Entry 5AH2 (X-ray diffraction, 2.13 A resolution); this record covers chains C and D of the 4 polymer chains in the assembly.

== Chain C (and D) ==
Protein: DNA polymerase III subunit beta
Organism: Mycobacterium smegmatis
Notes: EC 2.7.7.7; chain D of this document is another copy of the same molecule, construct and numbering; everything in this record applies to it too
UniProt: A0QND6 (A0QND6_MYCS2); residues 1-397 here = UniProt positions 1-397
Sequence (401 residues; row label = number of the first residue in the row; numbers below 1 keep their minus sign (Gly-3 is residue -3)):
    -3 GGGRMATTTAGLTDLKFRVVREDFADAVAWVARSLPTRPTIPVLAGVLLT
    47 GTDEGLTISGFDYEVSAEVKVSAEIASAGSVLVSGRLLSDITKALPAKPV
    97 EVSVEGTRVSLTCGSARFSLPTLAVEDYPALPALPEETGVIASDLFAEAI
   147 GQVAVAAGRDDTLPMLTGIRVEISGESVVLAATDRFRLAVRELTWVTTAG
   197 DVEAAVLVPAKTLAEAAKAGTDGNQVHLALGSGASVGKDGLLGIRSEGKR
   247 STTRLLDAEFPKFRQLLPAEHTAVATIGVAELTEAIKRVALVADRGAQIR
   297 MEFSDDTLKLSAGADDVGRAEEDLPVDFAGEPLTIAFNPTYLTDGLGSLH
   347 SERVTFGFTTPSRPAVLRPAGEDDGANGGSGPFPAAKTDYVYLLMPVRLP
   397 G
Disordered / not traced: -3 to 7, 34, 292, 369-373, 397 (chain D: -3 to 8, 157-158, 218, 367-373)
Sequence notes: expression tag (-3 to 0)
Metal / ion sites: Na+ near Ser55 (its only coordinating residue here)

== How chain C and chain D interact ==
Residue-residue contacts - 52 pairs, chain C then chain D:
  Leu83(C) with Val288(D), hydrophobic; Val313(D)
  Asp86(C) with Leu287(D)
  Ile87(C) with Leu287(D), hydrophobic
  Ala90(C) with Arg284(D); Leu287(D), hydrophobic
  Arg104(C) with Asp311(D), hydrogen bond (side chain-backbone); Gly314(D); Arg315(D)
  Ser111(C) with Glu317(D); Glu318(D); Asp319(D), hydrogen bond (side chain-backbone)
  Ala112(C) with Glu317(D); Glu318(D)
  Arg113(C) with Lys305(D); Ala316(D); Glu317(D), salt bridge; Asp319(D), salt bridge
  Phe114(C) with Arg284(D); Arg315(D); Ala316(D), hydrophobic
  Ser115(C) with Gly314(D); Arg315(D), hydrogen bond (backbone-backbone)
  Pro117(C) with Asp312(D); Val313(D); Gly314(D)
  Arg284(C) with Ala90(D); Phe114(D)
  Leu287(C) with Leu83(D); Asp86(D); Ile87(D); Ala90(D), hydrophobic
  Lys305(C) with Arg113(D)
  Asp311(C) with Arg104(D), hydrogen bond (backbone-side chain)
  Asp312(C) with Pro117(D)
  Val313(C) with Leu83(D); Pro117(D)
  Gly314(C) with Arg104(D); Ser115(D); Pro117(D)
  Arg315(C) with Arg104(D); Phe114(D); Ser115(D), hydrogen bond (backbone-backbone)
  Ala316(C) with Arg113(D); Phe114(D), hydrophobic
  Glu317(C) with Ser111(D); Ala112(D); Arg113(D), salt bridge
  Glu318(C) with Ser111(D); Ala112(D)
  Asp319(C) with Ser111(D), hydrogen bond (backbone-side chain); Arg113(D), salt bridge
Also at the interface, not in a pair above, chain C (26 interface residues in all): Pro92, Val288, Ala310
Also at the interface, not in a pair above, chain D (28 interface residues in all): Leu91, Pro92, Leu116, Ala310

== In short ==
The interface between chain C and chain D involves 26 residues on one side and 28 on the other, with 6
hydrogen bonds and 4 salt bridges. Polar contacts include Arg113(C)-Glu317(D), Arg113(C)-Asp319(D) and
Arg104(C)-Asp311(D).
Chain C and chain D are both DNA polymerase III subunit beta (Mycobacterium smegmatis); the structure, The
sliding clamp of Mycobacterium smegmatis in complex with a natural product, was determined by X-ray
diffraction, deposited together with 5AGU, 5AGV and 5AH4.
